PDB entry 7FD9 | electron microscopy, 4.00 A resolution | chains A and B

[Chain A (and B)]
Name: Metabotropic glutamate receptor 5
Source organism: Homo sapiens
Notes: chain B of this document is another copy of the same molecule, construct and numbering; everything in this record applies to it too
UniProtKB: P41594 (GRM5_HUMAN); residue numbers follow UniProt; this construct covers 21-856
Sequence (862 residues; each row starts with the number of its first residue; numbers below 1 keep their minus sign (Asp-5 is residue -5)):
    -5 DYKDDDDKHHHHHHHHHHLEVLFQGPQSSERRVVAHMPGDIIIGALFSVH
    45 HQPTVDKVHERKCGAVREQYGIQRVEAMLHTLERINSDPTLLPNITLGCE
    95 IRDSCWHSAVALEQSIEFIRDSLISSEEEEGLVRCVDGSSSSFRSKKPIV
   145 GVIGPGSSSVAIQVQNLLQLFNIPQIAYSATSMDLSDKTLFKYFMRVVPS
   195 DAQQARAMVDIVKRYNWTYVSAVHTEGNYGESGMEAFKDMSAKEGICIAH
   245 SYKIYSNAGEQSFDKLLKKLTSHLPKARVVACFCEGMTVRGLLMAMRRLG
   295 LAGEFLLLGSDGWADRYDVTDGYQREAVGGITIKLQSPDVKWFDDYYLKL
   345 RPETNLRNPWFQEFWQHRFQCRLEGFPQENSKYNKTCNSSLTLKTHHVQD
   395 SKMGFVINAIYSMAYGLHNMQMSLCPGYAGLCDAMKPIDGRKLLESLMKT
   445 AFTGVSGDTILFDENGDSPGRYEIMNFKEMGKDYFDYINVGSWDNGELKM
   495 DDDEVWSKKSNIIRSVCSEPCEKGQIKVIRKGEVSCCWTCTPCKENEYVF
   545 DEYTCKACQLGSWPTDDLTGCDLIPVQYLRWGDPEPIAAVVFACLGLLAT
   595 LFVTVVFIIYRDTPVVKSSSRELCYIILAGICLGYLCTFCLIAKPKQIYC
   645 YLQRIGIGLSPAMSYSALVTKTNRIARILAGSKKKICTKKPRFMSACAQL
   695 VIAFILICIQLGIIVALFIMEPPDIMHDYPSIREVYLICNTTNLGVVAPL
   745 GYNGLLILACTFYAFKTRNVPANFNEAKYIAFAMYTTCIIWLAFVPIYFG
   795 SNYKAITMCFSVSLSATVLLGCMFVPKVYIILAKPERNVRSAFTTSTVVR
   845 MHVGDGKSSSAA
Disordered / not traced: -5 to 24, 121-139, 674-689, 827-856
Differences from the reference sequence: expression tag (-5 to 20); engineered mutation Leu350 (His in P41594), Ala445 (Asn in P41594), Ala742 (Thr in P41594), Ala753 (Ser in P41594), Ala777 (Thr in P41594), Ala799 (Ile in P41594), Leu813 (Ala in P41594)
Cystine bridges: Cys57-Cys99, Cys241-Cys530, Cys276-Cys278, Cys365-Cys381, Cys419-Cys426, Cys511-Cys531, Cys515-Cys534, Cys537-Cys549, Cys552-Cys565, Cys644-Cys733
Glycans and other covalent adducts: N-acetylglucosamine (NAG) linked to Asn210
Ligand contacts: Z99 (2-[(1S,2S)-2-carboxycyclopropyl]-3-(9H-xanthen-9-yl)-D-alanine): Tyr64, Trp100, Gly150, Ser151, Ser152, Ser173, Ala174, Thr175, Ser176, Asp195, Asn222, Tyr223, Glu279, Asp305, Lys396
UniProt features mapped onto this chain:
  - binding site (L-glutamate): Tyr64, Ser152, Ser173 to Thr175, Tyr223, Asp305, Lys396
  - glycosylation (N-linked (GlcNAc...) asparagine): Asn88, Asn210, Asn378, Asn382, Asn734
What the authors report for this chain:
  - binding site for Z99: Tyr64, Trp100, Ser151, Ser152, Ser173, Ala174, Thr175, Tyr223
  - conformationally variable residues (domain motion): Leu738, Ile791
  - mutagenesis - A813L (Tm of 28 degC): increased stability
  - mutagenesis - T781A, S809A (1.5 log units): decreased signaling in response to alloswitch-1
  - mutagenesis - S809A: abolished signaling in response to cis-alloswitch-1
  - mutagenesis - Y659A: decreased signaling in response to trans- and cis-alloswitch-1
  - mutagenesis - W785A: increased signaling in response to alloswitch-1
  - mutagenesis - T742A/S753A/T777A/I799A/A813L: increased stability in response to MPEP

[Interface between chain A and chain B]
Pairs across the interface - 23 pairs, chain A then chain B:
  Leu106(A) with Leu164(B); Phe165(B), hydrophobic
  Glu107(A) with Leu117(B)
  Ile110(A) with Ile110(B), hydrophobic; Ile113(B), hydrophobic; Arg114(B); Phe165(B), hydrophobic
  Glu111(A) with Arg114(B)
  Ile113(A) with Ile110(B), hydrophobic
  Arg114(A) with Ile110(B); Glu111(B); Arg114(B)
  Leu117(A) with Glu107(B)
  Gln157(A) with Leu164(B)
  Leu161(A) with Leu164(B), hydrophobic; Phe165(B), hydrophobic
  Leu164(A) with Leu106(B); Gln157(B); Asn160(B); Leu161(B), hydrophobic
  Phe165(A) with Leu106(B), hydrophobic; Ile110(B), hydrophobic; Leu161(B), hydrophobic
Other interface residues (no listed pair), chain A (14 interface residues in all): Arg55, Ser120, Asn160
Other interface residues (no listed pair), chain B (14 interface residues in all): Arg55, Ser120

[In short]
Chain A and chain B each contribute 14 residues to their interface. Chain A binds compound Z99.
N-acetylglucosamine is covalently linked to Asn210(A). From the paper: a binding site for Z99 at Tyr64(A),
Trp100(A) and Ser151(A) among others; T781A and S809A of chain A reduce signaling in response to alloswitch-1;
6 substitutions were tested in all.
Both chains are Metabotropic glutamate receptor 5 (Homo sapiens). Entry 7FD9 (Thermostabilised full length
human mGluR5-5M with orthosteric antagonist, LY341495) was determined by electron microscopy, deposited
together with 7FD8 and 7P2L.
